Entry 6HUQ (X-ray diffraction, 3.00 A resolution); this record covers chains T and U of the 28 polymer chains in the assembly.

[Chain T]
Protein: Probable proteasome subunit alpha type-7
From: Saccharomyces cerevisiae (strain ATCC 204508 / S288c)
Notes: EC 3.4.25.1
UniProt: P21242 (PSA7_YEAST); residues -3 to 284 here correspond to UniProt positions 1-288 (UniProt number = residue number + 4)
Amino-acid sequence (288 residues; row label = number of the first residue in the row; numbers below 1 keep their minus sign (Met-3 is residue -3)):
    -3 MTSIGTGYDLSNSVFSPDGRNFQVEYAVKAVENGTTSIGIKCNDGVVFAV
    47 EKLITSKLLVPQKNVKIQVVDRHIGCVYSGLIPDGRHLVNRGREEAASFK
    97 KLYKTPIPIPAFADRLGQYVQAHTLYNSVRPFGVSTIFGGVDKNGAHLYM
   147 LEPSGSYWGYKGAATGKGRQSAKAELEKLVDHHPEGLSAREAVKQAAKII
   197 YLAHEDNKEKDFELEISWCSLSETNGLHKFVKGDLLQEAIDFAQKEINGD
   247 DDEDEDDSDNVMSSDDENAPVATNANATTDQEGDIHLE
Not modelled in the structure: -3 to 1, 245-284
UniProt features mapped onto this chain:
  - modified residue: Thr-2 (N-acetylthreonine)

[Chain U]
Protein: Proteasome subunit alpha type-1
From: Saccharomyces cerevisiae (strain ATCC 204508 / S288c)
Notes: EC 3.4.25.1
UniProt: P21243 (PSA1_YEAST); residues -8 to 243 here correspond to UniProt positions 1-252 (UniProt number = residue number + 9)
Amino-acid sequence (252 residues; each row starts with the number of its first residue; numbers below 1 keep their minus sign (Met-8 is residue -8)):
    -8 MSGAAAASAAGYDRHITIFSPEGRLYQVEYAFKATNQTNINSLAVRGKDC
    42 TVVISQKKVPDKLLDPTTVSYIFCISRTIGMVVNGPIPDARNAALRAKAE
    92 AAEFRYKYGYDMPCDVLAKRMANLSQIYTQRAYMRPLGVILTFVSVDEEL
   142 GPSIYKTDPAGYYVGYKATATGPKQQEITTNLENHFKKSKIDHINEESWE
   192 KVVEFAITHMIDALGTEFSKNDLEVGVATKDKFFTLSAENIEERLVAIAE
   242 QD
Not modelled in the structure: -8 to 1, 243

[Interface between chain T and chain U]
Contacting residue pairs - 63 pairs, chain T then chain U:
  Thr2(T) with His6(U)
  Gly3(T) with His6(U)
  Tyr4(T) with Arg5(U); His6(U); Tyr21(U)
  Ser9(T) with Arg126(U)
  Val10(T) with His6(U); Gln18(U)
  Phe11(T) with Gln18(U), hydrogen bond (backbone-side chain); Tyr21(U); Ala22(U), hydrophobic; Ala25(U), hydrophobic; Arg126(U); Pro127(U); Gly129(U)
  Ser12(T) with Tyr21(U)
  Pro13(T) with Tyr21(U), hydrophobic; Lys24(U), hydrogen bond (backbone-side chain)
  Asp14(T) with Lys24(U)
  Gly15(T) with Tyr21(U); Ala25(U)
  Lys37(T) with Asp56(U), salt bridge
  Asp110(T) with Arg82(U)
  Gln114(T) with Arg82(U), hydrogen bond (side chain-backbone); Asn83(U); Leu86(U)
  Gln117(T) with Pro79(U); Asp80(U); Asn83(U), hydrogen bond; Arg126(U)
  Thr120(T) with Arg126(U), hydrogen bond (backbone-side chain)
  Leu121(T) with Asn83(U); Tyr124(U); Arg126(U); Leu128(U), hydrophobic
  Tyr122(T) with Tyr124(U); Met125(U), hydrophobic
  Ser150(T) with Pro79(U)
  Gly151(T) with Pro79(U)
  Ser152(T) with Ile78(U); Pro79(U)
  Tyr153(T) with Arg82(U), hydrogen bond (backbone-side chain)
  Trp154(T) with Leu55(U), hydrophobic; Thr59(U); Val60(U), hydrophobic; Ser61(U); Tyr62(U); Ile78(U), hydrophobic; Arg82(U)
  Gly155(T) with Leu55(U); Asp56(U), hydrogen bond (backbone-backbone); Thr59(U), hydrogen bond (backbone-side chain)
  Tyr156(T) with Leu54(U); Leu55(U); Asp56(U)
  Lys157(T) with Lys53(U); Leu54(U), hydrogen bond (backbone-backbone)
  Gly158(T) with Leu54(U)
  Lys169(T) with Leu54(U)
  Leu172(T) with Leu54(U), hydrophobic
  Glu173(T) with Lys53(U), salt bridge; Leu54(U)
  Asp177(T) with Lys53(U), salt bridge
Interface residues without a listed pair, chain T (32 interface residues in all): Tyr145, Val176
Interface residues without a listed pair, chain U (29 interface residues in all): Asp52, Pro57

[In short]
The interface between chain T and chain U involves 32 residues on one side and 29 on the other, with 9
hydrogen bonds and 3 salt bridges. Among the polar pairs are Lys37(T)-Asp56(U), Glu173(T)-Lys53(U) and
Asp177(T)-Lys53(U).
Chain T is Probable proteasome subunit alpha type-7 and chain U is Proteasome subunit alpha type-1, both from
Saccharomyces cerevisiae (strain ATCC 204508 / S288c); the structure, Yeast 20S proteasome with human beta2c
(S171G) in complex with 20, was determined by X-ray diffraction, deposited together with 6HTB, 6HTC, 6HTD,
6HTP, 6HTR, 6HUB and 30 further entries.
